Entry 7QBA (electron microscopy, 3.78 A resolution); this record covers chains A and E of the 7 polymer chains in the assembly.

[Chain A]
Protein: Probable ABC transporter binding protein NosD
Organism: Pseudomonas stutzeri
UniProt: P19843 (NOSD_PSEST); residue numbers follow UniProt; this construct covers 1-436
Amino-acid sequence (436 residues; row label = number of the first residue in the row):
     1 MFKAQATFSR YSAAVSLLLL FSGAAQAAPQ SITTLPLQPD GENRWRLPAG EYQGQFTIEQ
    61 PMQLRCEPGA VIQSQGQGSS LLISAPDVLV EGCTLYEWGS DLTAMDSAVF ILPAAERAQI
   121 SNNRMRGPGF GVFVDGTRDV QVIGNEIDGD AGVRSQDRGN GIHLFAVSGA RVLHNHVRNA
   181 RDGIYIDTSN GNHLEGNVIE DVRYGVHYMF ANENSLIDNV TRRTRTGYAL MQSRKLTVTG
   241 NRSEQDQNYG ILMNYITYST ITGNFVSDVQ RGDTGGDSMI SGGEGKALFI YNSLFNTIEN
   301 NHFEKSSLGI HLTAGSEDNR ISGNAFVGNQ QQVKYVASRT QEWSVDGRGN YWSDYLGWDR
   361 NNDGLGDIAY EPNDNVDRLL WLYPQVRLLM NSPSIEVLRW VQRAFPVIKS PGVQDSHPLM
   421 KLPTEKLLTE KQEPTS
Unresolved in the structure: 1-27, 431-436

[Chain E]
Protein: Probable ABC transporter permease protein NosY
Organism: Pseudomonas stutzeri
UniProt: P19845 (NOSY_PSEST); numbering as in UniProt (aligned over 1-276)
Amino-acid sequence (276 residues; each row starts with the number of its first residue):
     1 MNQVWNIARK ELSDGLRNRW LLAISLLFAV LAVGIAWLGA AASGQLGFTS IPATIASLAS
    61 LATFLMPLIA LLLAYDAIVG EDEGGTLMLL LTYPLGRGQI LLGKFVGHGL ILALAVLIGF
   121 GCAALAIALL VEGVELGMLF WAFGRFMISS TLLGWVFLAF AYVLSGKVNE KSSAAGLALG
   181 VWFLFVLVFD LVLLALLVLS EGKFNPELLP WLLLLNPTDI YRLINLSGFE GSGSAMGVLS
   241 LGADLPVPAA VLWLCLLAWI GVSLLLAYAI FRRRLT
Unresolved in the structure: 1, 138, 230-244, 276

[Chain A / chain E interface]
Pairs across the interface (36):
  R360(A) - A40(E)
  R360(A) - T49(E)
  N361(A) - S43(E)  hydrogen bond (side chain-backbone)
  N362(A) - T49(E)
  N362(A) - S50(E)  hydrogen bond
  R378(A) - E201(E)  hydrogen bond (side chain-backbone)
  R378(A) - G202(E)
  L379(A) - V198(E)  hydrophobic
  L382(A) - G202(E)
  L382(A) - P206(E)  hydrophobic
  Y383(A) - L197(E)  hydrophobic
  Y383(A) - S200(E)  hydrogen bond (side chain-backbone)
  Y383(A) - G202(E)
  Y383(A) - K203(E)
  Y383(A) - F204(E)  hydrogen bond (side chain-backbone)
  Y383(A) - P206(E)  hydrophobic
  Y383(A) - L209(E)  hydrophobic
  Q385(A) - P210(E)
  Q385(A) - L213(E)
  Q385(A) - L245(E)
  Q385(A) - P246(E)
  V386(A) - L197(E)  hydrophobic
  L388(A) - L213(E)  hydrophobic
  L388(A) - R222(E)  hydrogen bond (backbone-side chain)
  L388(A) - L223(E)  hydrophobic
  L389(A) - D190(E)
  L389(A) - L193(E)  hydrophobic
  L389(A) - L194(E)  hydrophobic
  S392(A) - D190(E)  hydrogen bond
  S392(A) - R222(E)
  P393(A) - S60(E)
  P393(A) - T63(E)
  P393(A) - F64(E)  hydrophobic
  S394(A) - L187(E)
  I395(A) - L194(E)  hydrophobic
  E396(A) - S60(E)
Interface residues without a listed pair, chain A (19 interface residues in all): M390, N391, L398
Interface residues without a listed pair, chain E (33 interface residues in all): G39, A56, S57, V186, L191, D219, L226

[In short]
Chain A and chain E form an interface of 19 and 33 residues respectively; the contacts include 7 hydrogen
bonds. Polar contacts include N361(A)-S43(E), N362(A)-S50(E) and R378(A)-E201(E).
Here chain A is Probable ABC transporter binding protein NosD and chain E is Probable ABC transporter permease
protein NosY, both from Pseudomonas stutzeri. Entry 7QBA (CryoEM structure of the ABC transporter NosDFY
complexed with nitrous oxide reductase NosZ) was determined by electron microscopy together with 7O0Y, 7O0Z,
7O10, 7O11, 7O12, 7O13 and 10 further entries from the same study.
